Entry 6PTS (solution NMR); this record covers chains A and B of the 4 polymer chains in the assembly.

# Chain A
Protein: Apolipoprotein A-I
From: Homo sapiens
UniProt: P02647 (APOA1_HUMAN); residues 201-398 here correspond to UniProt positions 68-265 (UniProt number = residue number - 133)
Amino-acid sequence (198 residues; row label = number of the first residue in the row):
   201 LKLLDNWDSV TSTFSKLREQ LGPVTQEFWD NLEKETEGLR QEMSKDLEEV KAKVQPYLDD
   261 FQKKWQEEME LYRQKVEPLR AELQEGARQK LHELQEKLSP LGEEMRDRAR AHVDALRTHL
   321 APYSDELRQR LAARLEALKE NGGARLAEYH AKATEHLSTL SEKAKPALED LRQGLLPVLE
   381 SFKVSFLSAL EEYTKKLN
UniProt features mapped onto this chain:
  - modified residue (Methionine sulfoxide): Met-243, Met-269
  - glycosylation: Lys-396 (N-linked (Glc) (glycation) lysine)

# Chain B
Protein: GTPase KRas
From: Homo sapiens
UniProt: P01116 (RASK_HUMAN), isoform P01116-2; residue numbers follow UniProt; this construct covers 1-185
Amino-acid sequence (185 residues; numbered 1 to 185; the number before each row is that of its first residue):
     1 MTEYKLVVVG AGGVGKSALT IQLIQNHFVD EYDPTIEDSY RKQVVIDGET CLLDILDTAG
    61 QEEYSAMRDQ YMRTGEGFLC VFAINNTKSF EDIHHYREQI KRVKDSEDVP MVLVGNKCDL
   121 PSRTVDTKQA QDLARSYGIP FIETSAKTRQ GVDDAFYTLV REIRKHKEKM SKDGKKKKKK
   181 SKTKC
Residues lining bound ligands:
  - 17F (O-[(S)-({(2R)-2,3-bis[(9Z)-octadec-9-enoyloxy]propyl}oxy)(hydroxy)phosphoryl]-L-serine), molecule 1: Ile-142, Gly-151, Asp-154
  - 17F, molecule 2: Glu-168, Lys-169, Lys-172
  - GMP-PNP: Gly-12, Gly-13, Val-14, Gly-15, Lys-16, Ser-17, Ala-18, Phe-28, Val-29, Asp-30, Glu-31, Tyr-32, Asp-33, Pro-34, Thr-35, Asp-57, Thr-58, Gly-60, Asn-116, Lys-117, Asp-119, Leu-120, Ser-145, Ala-146, Lys-147
UniProt features mapped onto this chain:
  - motif: Tyr-32 to Tyr-40 (Effector region)
  - binding site (GTP): Gly-10 to Ala-18, Val-29 to Thr-35, Ala-59, Gly-60, Asn-116 to Asp-119
  - modified residue: Met-1 (N-acetylmethionine), Thr-2 (N-acetylthreonine), Lys-104 (N6-acetyllysine)
  - lipidation (N6-palmitoyl lysine): Lys-182, Lys-184
  - glycosylation: Thr-35 (Microbial infection: O-linked (Glc) threonine)
  - natural variant: Lys-5 (K5E: In NS3; K5N: In GASC), Gly-10 (G10GG: In AML), Gly-12 (G12A: In colorectal cancer samples; G12C: In lung carcinoma; G12D: In GASC, JMML and SFM; G12R: In lung cancer and bladder cancer; G12S: In GASC and JMML; G12V: In GASC), Gly-13 (G13D: In GASC, JMML and OES; G13R: In pylocytic astrocytoma), Val-14 (V14I: In NS3), Leu-19 (L19F: In OES), Gln-22 (Q22E: In CFC2; Q22R: In NS3), Pro-34 (P34L: In NS3; P34Q: In NS3; P34R: In CFC2), Ile-36 (I36M: In NS3), Thr-58 (T58I: In NS3), Ala-59 (A59T: In GASC), Gly-60 (G60R: In CFC2; G60S: In NS3), 8 further natural variant entries in UniProt
  - mutagenesis: Asp-38 (D38A: Decreased interaction with MAPKAP1/SIN1), Tyr-40 (Y40A: Decreased interaction with MAPKAP1/SIN1), Gln-61 (Q61L: Promotes GTP binding), Cys-185 (C185S: Abolished interaction with GPR131)

# How chain A and chain B interact
Residue-residue contacts - 6 pairs, chain A then chain B:
  Arg-218(A) with Asp-126(B); Lys-128(B)
  Thr-394(A) with Lys-182(B)
  Lys-395(A) with Lys-182(B)
  Asn-398(A) with Ser-181(B); Lys-182(B)
Also at the interface, not in a pair above, chain A (5 interface residues in all): Thr-211
Also at the interface, not in a pair above, chain B (5 interface residues in all): Lys-184

# Summary
Chain A and chain B each contribute 5 residues to their interface. Bound to chain B: compound 17F and GMP-PNP.
Curated annotation (UniProt) lists 22 GTP-binding residues and 4 mutagenesis sites on chain B.
Chain A is Apolipoprotein A-I and chain B is GTPase KRas, both from Homo sapiens; the structure, NMR
data-driven model of KRas-GMPPNP:RBD-CRD complex tethered to a nanodisc (state A), was determined by solution
NMR (same publication as 6PTW).
